7PFF - chains M and I of the 10 polymer chains in the assembly; structure by electron microscopy, 4.30 A resolution (low resolution: residue-level contacts below are approximate; hydrogen-bond / salt-bridge calls are withheld).

== Chain M ==
Name: Histone H2A type 1-B/E
Source organism: Homo sapiens
UniProt: P04908 (H2A1B_HUMAN); residues 0-129 here correspond to UniProt positions 1-130 (UniProt number = residue number + 1)
Chain sequence (147 residues; each row starts with the number of its first residue; numbers below 1 keep their minus sign (His-17 is residue -17)):
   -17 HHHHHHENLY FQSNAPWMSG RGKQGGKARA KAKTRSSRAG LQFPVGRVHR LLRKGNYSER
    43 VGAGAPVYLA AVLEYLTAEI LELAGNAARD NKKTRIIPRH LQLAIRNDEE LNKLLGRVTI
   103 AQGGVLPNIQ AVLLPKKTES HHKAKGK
Unresolved in the structure: -17 to 9, 119-129
Construct notes: expression tag (-17 to -1)
UniProt features mapped onto this chain:
  - modified residue: Ser1 (N-acetylserine), Arg3 (Citrulline), Lys5 (N6-(2-hydroxyisobutyryl)lysine), Lys9 (N6-(2-hydroxyisobutyryl)lysine), Lys13 (N6-(beta-hydroxybutyryl)lysine), Lys36 (N6-(2-hydroxyisobutyryl)lysine), Lys74 (N6-(2-hydroxyisobutyryl)lysine), Lys75 (N6-(2-hydroxyisobutyryl)lysine), Lys95 (N6-(2-hydroxyisobutyryl)lysine), Gln104 (N5-methylglutamine), Lys118 (N6-(2-hydroxyisobutyryl)lysine), Lys119 (N6-crotonyllysine), Thr120 (Phosphothreonine), Lys125 (N6-crotonyllysine)
  - cross-link (Glycyl lysine isopeptide (Lys-Gly)): Lys13 (interchain with G-Cter in ubiquitin), Lys15 (interchain with G-Cter in ubiquitin), Lys119 (interchain with G-Cter in ubiquitin)

== Chain I ==
Molecule: 167-nt DNA strand
Source organism: synthetic construct
Sequence (167 nucleotides; numbered 410 to 576; the number before each row is that of its first residue):
   410 GGCCGCCATA CTGGAGAATC CCGGTGCCGA GGCCGCTCAA TTGGTCGTAG ACAGCTCTAG
   470 CACCGCTTAA ACGCACGTAC GCGCTGTCCC CCGCGTTTTA ACCGCCAAGG GGATTACTCC
   530 CTAGTCTCCA GGCACGTGTC AGATATATAC ATCCTGTCAT GTAAGTA

== Chain M / chain I interface ==
Contacting residue pairs (18):
  Arg11(M) - DC537(I)
  Arg11(M) - DC538(I)
  Lys13(M) - DA539(I)
  His31(M) - DA532(I)
  Arg35(M) - DA532(I)
  Glu41(M) - DA532(I)
  Arg42(M) - DC530(I)
  Arg42(M) - DT531(I)
  Arg42(M) - DA532(I)
  Val43(M) - DT531(I)
  Val43(M) - DA532(I)
  Gly44(M) - DT531(I)
  Ala45(M) - DT531(I)
  Lys75(M) - DG551(I)
  Thr76(M) - DA550(I)
  Thr76(M) - DG551(I)
  Arg77(M) - DA550(I)
  Arg77(M) - DG551(I)
Interface residues without a listed pair, chain M (13 interface residues in all): Arg29
Interface residues without a listed pair, chain I (10 interface residues in all): DG533, DC542

== In short ==
Chain M and chain I form an interface of 13 and 10 residues respectively.
Chain M is Histone H2A type 1-B/E (Homo sapiens) and chain I is a 167-nt DNA strand (synthetic construct); the
structure, Nucleosome 3 of the 4x197 nucleosome array containing H1, was determined by electron microscopy
(same publication as 7PET, 7PEU, 7PEV, 7PEW, 7PEX, 7PEY and 16 further entries).
